Entry 3T6E (X-ray diffraction, 1.92 A resolution); this record covers chains C and M of the 4 polymer chains in the assembly.

Chain C:
Name: Photosynthetic reaction center cytochrome c subunit
Source organism: Blastochloris viridis
UniProt: P07173 (CYCR_RHOVI); residues -19 to 336 here correspond to UniProt positions 1-356 (UniProt number = residue number + 20)
Sequence (356 residues; numbered -19 to 336; the number before each row is that of its first residue; numbers below 1 keep their minus sign (Met-19 is residue -19)):
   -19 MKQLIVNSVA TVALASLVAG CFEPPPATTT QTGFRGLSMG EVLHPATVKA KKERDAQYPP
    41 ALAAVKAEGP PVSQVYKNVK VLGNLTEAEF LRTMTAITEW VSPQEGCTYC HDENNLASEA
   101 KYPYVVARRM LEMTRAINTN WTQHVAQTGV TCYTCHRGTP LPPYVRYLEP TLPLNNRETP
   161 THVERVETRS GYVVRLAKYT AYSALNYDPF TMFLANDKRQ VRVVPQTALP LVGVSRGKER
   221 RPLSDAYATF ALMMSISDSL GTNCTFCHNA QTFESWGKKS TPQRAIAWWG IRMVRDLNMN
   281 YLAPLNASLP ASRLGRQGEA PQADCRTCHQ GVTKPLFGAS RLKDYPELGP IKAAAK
Not modelled in the structure: -19 to 0, 335-336
Curated features (UniProtKB/Swiss-Prot):
  - binding site (heme): Met74, Cys87, Cys90, His91, Met110, His124, Cys132, Cys135, His136, Met233, Cys244, Cys247, His248, Cys305, Cys308, His309
  - site: Cys1 (Not N-palmitoylated)
  - lipidation: Cys1 (S-diacylglycerol cysteine)
Covalently attached groups: diacyl glycerol (DGA) linked to Cys1; heme c (HEC) linked to Cys87, Cys90, Cys132, Cys135, Cys244, Cys247, Cys305, Cys308
Bound ions: heme c Fe (4 sites), coordinated by Met74, His91, Met110, His124, His136, Met233, His248, His309
Small-molecule neighbours:
  - heme c (HEC), molecule 1: Tyr56, Lys57, Asn58, Val59, Lys60, Val61, Leu62, Phe70, Leu71, Met74, Thr75, Ile77, Thr78, Val81, Ser82, Gly86, His91, Leu96, Ala97, Pro103, Tyr104, Ala107, Arg108, Leu111
  - heme c (HEC), molecule 2: Ile77, Val81, Tyr89, Tyr102, Pro103, Val106, Ala107, Met110, Leu111, Met113, Thr114, Ile117, Val130, Thr131, His136, Pro140, Leu141, Pro142, Val145, Leu277, Leu282, Leu289, Arg293, Pro301, Gln302, Thr307, Leu328
  - heme c (HEC), molecule 3: Ile117, His124, Val125, Ala126, Thr128, Gly129, Val130, Thr134, Leu194, Ile236, Leu240, Phe246, Gln263, Ile266, Ala267, Gly270, Ile271, Met273, Val274, Leu277, Asp304, His309, Thr313, Lys314, Pro315, Gly318
  - heme c (HEC), molecule 4: Gln200, Val201, Arg202, Val203, Val204, Gln206, Thr229, Phe230, Met233, Met234, Ile236, Ser237, Leu240, Thr242, Asn243, His248, Phe253, Glu254, Trp256, Gln263, Arg264, Ala267, Trp268, Ile271, Arg272
  - heptane-1,2,3-triol (HTO), molecule 1: Thr27, Lys31, Arg306, Gly311
  - heptane-1,2,3-triol (HTO), molecule 2: Asn64, Leu65, Arg115, Pro326, Glu327, Pro330, Ile331, Lys332

Chain M:
Name: Reaction center protein M chain
Source organism: Blastochloris viridis
UniProt: P06010 (RCEM_RHOVI); residues 1-323 here correspond to UniProt positions 2-324 (UniProt number = residue number + 1)
Sequence (323 residues; row label = number of the first residue in the row):
     1 ADYQTIYTQI QARGPHITVS GEWGDNDRVG KPFYSYWLGK IGDAQIGPIY LGASGIAAFA
    61 FGSTAILIIL FNMAAEVHFD PLQFFRQFFW LGLYPPKAQY GMGIPPLHDG GWWLMAGLFM
   121 TLSLGSWWIR VYSRARALGL GTHIAWNFAA AIFFVLCIGC IHPTLVGSWS EGVPFGIWPH
   181 IDWLTAFSIR YGNFYYCPWH GFSIGFAYGC GLLFAAHGAT ILAVARFGGD REIEQITDRG
   241 TAVERAALFW RWTIGFNATI ESVHRWGWFF SLMVMVSASV GILLTGTFVD NWYLWCVKHG
   301 AAPDYPAYLP ATPDPASLPG APK
Modified / non-standard residues: Cys160 (s-hydroxycysteine; CSO)
Curated features (UniProtKB/Swiss-Prot):
  - binding site ((7R,8Z)-bacteriochlorophyll b): His180, His200
  - binding site (Fe cation): His217, Glu232, His264
  - binding site (a ubiquinone): Trp250
Bound ions: bacteriochlorophyll b Mg site 1 near His180 (its only coordinating residue here); bacteriochlorophyll b Mg site 2 near His200 (its only coordinating residue here); Fe2+: His217, Glu232, His264 (shared with 2 residues of chain L)
Small-molecule neighbours:
  - bacteriochlorophyll b (BCB), molecule 1: Ile46, Met120, Phe154, Val155, Ile158, Val173, Ile177, Trp178, His180, Ile181, Trp183, Leu184
  - bacteriochlorophyll b (BCB), molecule 2: Gly62, Ala65, Ile66, Ile69, Met120, Ser123, Leu124, Phe148, Ala151, Ile152, Phe154, Val155, Ile158, Trp183, Leu184, Thr185, Phe187, Ser188, Asn193, Phe194, Tyr195, Cys197, Trp199, His200, Ser203, Ile204, Ala207, Tyr208, Val274, Met275, Ala278, Gly281, Ile282
  - bacteriochlorophyll b (BCB), molecule 3: Leu184, Tyr195, Tyr208
  - bacteriochlorophyll b (BCB), molecule 4: Tyr195, His200, Gly201, Ile204, Gly205, Tyr208, Gly209, Leu212, Phe270
  - bacteriopheophytin b (BPB), molecule 1: Ile49, Ala58, Phe59, Gly62, Ile66, Ser123, Leu124, Trp127, Val131, Ile144, Asn147, Phe148, Ala151, Ser271, Val274, Met275
  - bacteriopheophytin b (BPB), molecule 2: Tyr208, Gly211, Leu212, Ala215, Ala216, Trp250, Thr253, Ile254
  - diacyl glycerol (DGA), molecule 1: Leu67, Ile68, Phe71, Asn72, Ala75, Ile104, Pro105, Pro106, Leu107, His108, Gly111, Trp112, Leu114, Met115
  - diacyl glycerol (DGA), molecule 2: Leu165, Val280, Leu283, Leu284, Thr287, Phe288
  - heptane-1,2,3-triol (HTO), molecule 1: Ala1, Thr5, Ile6
  - heptane-1,2,3-triol (HTO), molecule 2: Pro198, Gly201, Phe202
  - heptane-1,2,3-triol (HTO), molecule 3: Glu234, Thr237, Asp238
  - menaquinone-9 (MQ9): Leu212, Leu213, Ala216, His217, Thr220, Val243, Ala246, Ala247, Trp250, Ile254, Phe256, Asn257, Ala258, Thr259, Ile260, Val263, Trp266, Phe270
  - 15-cis-1,2-dihydroneurosporene (NS5): Ile66, Ile69, Leu70, Met73, Phe88, Trp113, Leu114, Gly117, Leu118, Met120, Thr121, Val155, Ile158, Gly159, Cys160, Thr164, Trp169, Val173, Pro174, Phe175, Gly176, Ile177, His180
  - Ubiquinone-9 (UQ9): Phe85, Arg86, Phe88, Phe89

Interface between chain C and chain M:
Contacting residue pairs (120; chain C residue first):
  Gln11(C) - Tyr308(M)
  Thr12(C) - Tyr308(M)
  Gly13(C) - Tyr308(M)
  Phe14(C) - Pro306(M)
  Phe14(C) - Tyr308(M)
  Leu17(C) - Tyr305(M)
  Val163(C) - Gln83(M)
  Arg169(C) - His78(M)
  Ser170(C) - Val77(M)
  Ser170(C) - Asp80(M)
  Ser170(C) - Gln83(M)
  Ser170(C) - Gln87(M)  hydrogen bond (backbone-side chain)
  Val173(C) - Glu76(M)
  Val173(C) - Gln87(M)
  Val173(C) - Trp90(M)  hydrophobic
  Val173(C) - Leu91(M)  hydrophobic
  Val174(C) - Arg86(M)
  Val174(C) - Gln87(M)
  Tyr182(C) - Trp90(M)  hydrogen bond (backbone-side chain)
  Ser183(C) - Trp90(M)
  Ala184(C) - Trp90(M)
  Ala184(C) - Tyr94(M)  hydrogen bond (backbone-side chain)
  Ala184(C) - Trp178(M)  hydrophobic
  Ala184(C) - Asp182(M)
  Leu185(C) - Asp182(M)  hydrogen bond (backbone-side chain)
  Asn186(C) - Glu76(M)
  Asn186(C) - Tyr94(M)
  Asn186(C) - Lys97(M)  hydrogen bond
  Tyr187(C) - Lys97(M)
  Arg202(C) - Asp314(M)  salt bridge
  Val203(C) - Ile189(M)  hydrophobic
  Val203(C) - Arg190(M)
  Val204(C) - Ile189(M)
  Val204(C) - Asn291(M)
  Pro205(C) - Arg190(M)
  Pro205(C) - Asp290(M)
  Pro205(C) - Asn291(M)  hydrogen bond (backbone-side chain)
  Pro205(C) - Leu294(M)
  Gln206(C) - Leu294(M)
  Thr207(C) - Asp290(M)
  Thr207(C) - Asn291(M)
  Thr207(C) - Leu294(M)
  Ala208(C) - Val289(M)
  Ala208(C) - Asp290(M)  hydrogen bond (backbone-backbone)
  Ala208(C) - Asn291(M)  hydrogen bond (backbone-backbone)
  Ala208(C) - Leu294(M)
  Ala208(C) - Trp295(M)  hydrophobic
  Leu209(C) - Phe288(M)
  Leu209(C) - Asp290(M)
  Leu209(C) - Trp295(M)
  Pro210(C) - Gly286(M)
  Pro210(C) - Thr287(M)
  Pro210(C) - Phe288(M)
  Pro210(C) - Val289(M)
  Pro210(C) - Asp290(M)
  Ser215(C) - Val166(M)
  Arg216(C) - Leu165(M)
  Arg216(C) - Val166(M)
  Arg216(C) - Gly286(M)  hydrogen bond (side chain-backbone)
  Arg216(C) - Thr287(M)  hydrogen bond (side chain-backbone)
  Gly217(C) - Gln99(M)
  Gly217(C) - Val166(M)  hydrogen bond (backbone-backbone)
  Gly217(C) - Gly167(M)
  Lys218(C) - Gln99(M)
  Lys218(C) - Tyr100(M)
  Lys218(C) - Gly101(M)
  Arg220(C) - Gln99(M)  hydrogen bond (backbone-side chain)
  Arg220(C) - Val166(M)
  Arg220(C) - Glu171(M)  salt bridge
  Arg220(C) - Arg190(M)
  Arg220(C) - Tyr191(M)  hydrogen bond
  Arg221(C) - Gln99(M)
  Pro222(C) - Lys97(M)
  Pro222(C) - Gln99(M)
  Pro222(C) - Ser170(M)
  Leu223(C) - Ser170(M)  hydrogen bond (backbone-side chain)
  Leu223(C) - Glu171(M)
  Leu223(C) - Trp183(M)
  Leu223(C) - Phe187(M)  hydrophobic
  Leu223(C) - Arg190(M)
  Ser224(C) - Lys97(M)  hydrogen bond (side chain-backbone)
  Ala226(C) - Ala186(M)
  Tyr227(C) - Pro174(M)
  Tyr227(C) - Trp183(M)
  Tyr227(C) - Ala186(M)  hydrophobic
  Phe230(C) - Thr185(M)
  Ala250(C) - Asn193(M)
  Gln251(C) - Asn193(M)  hydrogen bond (backbone-side chain)
  Gln251(C) - Tyr196(M)  hydrogen bond
  Gln251(C) - Tyr293(M)
  Gln251(C) - Pro303(M)  hydrogen bond (side chain-backbone)
  Gln251(C) - Tyr305(M)
  Thr252(C) - Tyr293(M)
  Glu254(C) - Asn291(M)  hydrogen bond
  Glu254(C) - Tyr293(M)
  Trp256(C) - Thr312(M)
  Trp256(C) - Pro313(M)
  Trp256(C) - Asp314(M)
  Trp256(C) - Pro315(M)
  Gly257(C) - Ala311(M)
  Gly257(C) - Thr312(M)  hydrogen bond (backbone-backbone)
  Lys258(C) - Asp304(M)  salt bridge
  Lys258(C) - Tyr305(M)  hydrogen bond (side chain-backbone)
  Lys258(C) - Ala307(M)
  Lys259(C) - Tyr293(M)
  Lys259(C) - Asp304(M)  salt bridge
  Ser260(C) - Thr312(M)  hydrogen bond (backbone-side chain)
  Thr261(C) - Thr312(M)  hydrogen bond (backbone-side chain)
  Pro262(C) - Leu309(M)
  Pro262(C) - Pro310(M)
  Pro262(C) - Thr312(M)
  Gln263(C) - Leu309(M)
  Ala265(C) - Thr312(M)
  Ala265(C) - Pro315(M)  hydrophobic
  Trp268(C) - Pro315(M)  hydrophobic
  Trp268(C) - Ala316(M)  hydrophobic
  Trp268(C) - Pro322(M)
  Trp269(C) - Pro315(M)
  Trp269(C) - Pro322(M)
  Arg272(C) - Lys323(M)  hydrogen bond (side chain-backbone)
Other interface residues (no listed pair), chain C (58 interface residues in all): Gly171, Ala177, Asn249, Phe253, Ser255
Other interface residues (no listed pair), chain M (62 interface residues in all): Ala98, Gly172, Pro179, Gly192, Lys298, Ala321

In short:
58 residues of chain C face 62 of chain M across their interface, with 24 hydrogen bonds and 4 salt bridges.
Polar contacts include Arg202(C)-Asp314(M), Arg220(C)-Glu171(M) and Lys258(C)-Asp304(M). Ligands of chain C:
heptane-1,2,3-triol.
Here chain C is Photosynthetic reaction center cytochrome c subunit and chain M is Reaction center protein M
chain, both from Blastochloris viridis. Entry 3T6E (Crystal Structure of the Reaction Centre from
Blastochloris viridis strain DSM 133 (ATCC 19567) substrain-94) was determined by X-ray diffraction, deposited
together with 3T6D.
